PDB entry 9VQM | electron microscopy, 3.50 A resolution | chains C and D of the 4 polymer chains in the assembly

Chain C (and D):
Molecule: Endosome/lysosome-associated apoptosis and autophagy regulator 1
From: Mus musculus
Notes: chain D of this document is another copy of the same molecule, construct and numbering; everything in this record applies to it too
UniProt: A0A0A0MQC6 (A0A0A0MQC6_MOUSE); residues 45-1013 here = UniProt positions 45-1013
Amino-acid sequence (1004 residues; numbered 10 to 1013; the number before each row is that of its first residue):
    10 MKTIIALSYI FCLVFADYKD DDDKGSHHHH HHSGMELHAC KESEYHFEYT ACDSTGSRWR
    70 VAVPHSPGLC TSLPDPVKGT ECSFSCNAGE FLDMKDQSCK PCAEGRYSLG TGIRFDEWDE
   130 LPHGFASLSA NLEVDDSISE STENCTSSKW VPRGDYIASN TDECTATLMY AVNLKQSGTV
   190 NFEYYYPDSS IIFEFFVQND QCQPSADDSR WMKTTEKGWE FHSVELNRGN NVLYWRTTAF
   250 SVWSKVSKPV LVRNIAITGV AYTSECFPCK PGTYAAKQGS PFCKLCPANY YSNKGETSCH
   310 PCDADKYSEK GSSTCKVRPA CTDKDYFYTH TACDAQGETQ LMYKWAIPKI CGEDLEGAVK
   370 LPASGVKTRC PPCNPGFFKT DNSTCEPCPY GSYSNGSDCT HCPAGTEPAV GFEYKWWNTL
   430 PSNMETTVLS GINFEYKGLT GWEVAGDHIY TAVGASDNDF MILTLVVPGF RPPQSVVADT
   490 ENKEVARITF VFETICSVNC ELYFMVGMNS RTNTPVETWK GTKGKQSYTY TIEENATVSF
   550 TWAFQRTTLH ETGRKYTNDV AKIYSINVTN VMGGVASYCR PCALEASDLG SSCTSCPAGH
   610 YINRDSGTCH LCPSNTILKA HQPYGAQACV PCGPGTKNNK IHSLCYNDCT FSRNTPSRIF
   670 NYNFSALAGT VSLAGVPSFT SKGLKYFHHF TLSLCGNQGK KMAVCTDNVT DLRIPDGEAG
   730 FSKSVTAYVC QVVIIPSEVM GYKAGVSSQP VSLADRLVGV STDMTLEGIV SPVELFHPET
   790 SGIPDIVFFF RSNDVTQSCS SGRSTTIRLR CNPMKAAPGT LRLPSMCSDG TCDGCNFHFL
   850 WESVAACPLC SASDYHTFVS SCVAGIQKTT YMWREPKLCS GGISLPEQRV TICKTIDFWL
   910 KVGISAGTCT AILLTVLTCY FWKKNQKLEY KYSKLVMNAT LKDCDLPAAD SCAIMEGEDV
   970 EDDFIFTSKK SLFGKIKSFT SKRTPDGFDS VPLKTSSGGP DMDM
Not modelled in the structure: 10-44, 143-152, 214-217, 254-255, 483-491, 592-601, 722-731, 751-754, 886-887, 903-1013 (chain D: 10-44, 142-152, 215-217, 254-255, 389-391, 483-490, 591-604, 722-731, 746-754, 787-790, 884-885, 903-1013)
Construct notes: initiating methionine (10); expression tag (11-44)
Disulfide bonds: C49-C79, C61-C91, C95-C108, C111-C275, C154-C173, C278-C292, C295-C308, C311-C324, C330-C360, C342-C379, C382-C394, C397-C408, C411-C588, C505-C509, C591-C602, C605-C618, C621-C638, C641-C654, C658-C704, C714-C739, C808-C844, C820-C856, C836-C841, C859-C888, C871-C902
Covalently attached groups: N-acetylglucosamine (NAG) linked to N153, N544, N576, N717

How chain C and chain D interact:
Pairs across the interface (60; chain C residue first):
  E57(C) - A60(D)
  Y58(C) - T59(D)
  Y58(C) - A60(D)  hydrogen bond (backbone-backbone)
  T59(C) - E57(D)
  T59(C) - Y58(D)
  T59(C) - V70(D)
  A60(C) - E57(D)
  A60(C) - Y58(D)  hydrogen bond (backbone-backbone)
  W68(C) - E57(D)
  W68(C) - V72(D)  hydrophobic
  W68(C) - P73(D)
  W68(C) - S75(D)
  W68(C) - P76(D)
  V70(C) - T59(D)
  V70(C) - V70(D)  hydrophobic
  V70(C) - V72(D)  hydrophobic
  V72(C) - W68(D)  hydrophobic
  V72(C) - V70(D)  hydrophobic
  P73(C) - W68(D)
  P73(C) - P85(D)
  H74(C) - W68(D)
  S75(C) - W68(D)
  P76(C) - W68(D)  hydrophobic
  P76(C) - K87(D)
  C79(C) - D84(D)
  T80(C) - D84(D)
  L82(C) - P85(D)
  D84(C) - C79(D)
  D84(C) - T80(D)
  P85(C) - L82(D)
  A135(C) - Q210(D)
  L137(C) - Q212(D)
  M178(C) - Q210(D)
  M178(C) - Q212(D)
  A180(C) - Q210(D)
  Q207(C) - C211(D)  hydrogen bond
  D209(C) - A180(D)
  D209(C) - N239(D)  hydrogen bond
  D209(C) - V241(D)
  Q210(C) - M178(D)
  Q210(C) - A180(D)
  Q210(C) - Y243(D)  hydrogen bond (backbone-side chain)
  C211(C) - Q207(D)
  C211(C) - C211(D)  disulfide
  C211(C) - Y243(D)
  Q212(C) - M178(D)
  Q212(C) - Y243(D)
  N239(C) - D209(D)  hydrogen bond
  V241(C) - D209(D)
  V241(C) - Q210(D)
  Y243(C) - Q210(D)  hydrogen bond (side chain-backbone)
  Y243(C) - Q212(D)  hydrogen bond
  F867(C) - F867(D)
  F867(C) - M881(D)  hydrophobic
  S869(C) - S870(D)
  S870(C) - S870(D)  hydrogen bond
  S870(C) - V872(D)
  V872(C) - S870(D)
  V872(C) - C871(D)
  T879(C) - F867(D)
Interface residues without a listed pair, chain C (41 interface residues in all): A71, K87, G133, N182, N208, C871, M881, E884
Interface residues without a listed pair, chain D (37 interface residues in all): A71, H74, N182, T879, W882, L894
Disulfides between the chains: C211(C)-C211(D)

Summary:
The interface between chain C and chain D involves 41 residues on one side and 37 on the other; the contacts
include 1 disulfide bond and 9 hydrogen bonds. Polar pairs include Q207(C)-C211(D), D209(C)-N239(D) and
Q210(C)-Y243(D).
Both chains are Endosome/lysosome-associated apoptosis and autophagy regulator 1 (Mus musculus). Entry 9VQM
(Cryo-EM structure of Elapor1WT in tetrameric form) was determined by electron microscopy, deposited together
with 9VQL.
